PDB entry 1ADG | X-ray diffraction, 2.70 A resolution | chain A

Chain A:
Name: Alcohol dehydrogenase
From: Equus caballus
Notes: EC 1.1.1.1
UniProt: P00327 (ADHE_HORSE); residues 1-374 here = UniProt positions 1-374
Sequence (374 residues; row label = number of the first residue in the row):
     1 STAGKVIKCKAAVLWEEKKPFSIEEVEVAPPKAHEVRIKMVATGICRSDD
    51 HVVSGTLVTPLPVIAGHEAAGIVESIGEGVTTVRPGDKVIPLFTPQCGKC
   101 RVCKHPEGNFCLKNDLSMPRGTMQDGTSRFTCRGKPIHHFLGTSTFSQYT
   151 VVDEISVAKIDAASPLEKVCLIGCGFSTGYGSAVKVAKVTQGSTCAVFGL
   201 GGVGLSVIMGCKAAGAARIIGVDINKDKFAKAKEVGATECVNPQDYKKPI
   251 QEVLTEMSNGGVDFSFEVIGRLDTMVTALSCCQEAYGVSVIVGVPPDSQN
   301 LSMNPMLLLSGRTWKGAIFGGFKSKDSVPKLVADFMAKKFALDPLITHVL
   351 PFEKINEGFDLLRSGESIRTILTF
Bound ions: Zn2+ site 1: Cys46, His67, Cys174; Zn2+ site 2: Cys97, Cys100, Cys103, Cys111
Ligand contacts: SAD (beta-methylene-selenazole-4-carboxyamide-adenine dinucleotide): Arg47, His51, Gly199, Leu200, Gly201, Gly202, Val203, Gly204, Val222, Asp223, Ile224, Asn225, Lys228, Pro243, Val268, Ile269, Gly270, Arg271, Thr274, Gly293, Val294, Pro295, Pro296

Summary:
Ligands of chain A: compound SAD. Cys46, His67 and Cys174 coordinate Zn2+ site 1. Cys97, Cys100, Cys103 and
Cys111 coordinate Zn2+ site 2.
Chain A is Alcohol dehydrogenase (Equus caballus); the structure, Crystallographic studies of two alcohol
dehydrogenase-bound analogs of thiazole-4-carboxamide adenine dinucleotide (tad), the active anabolite of ...,
was determined by X-ray diffraction (same publication as 1ADF).
